Entry 5BW9 (X-ray diffraction, 7.00 A resolution (low resolution: residue-level contacts below are approximate; hydrogen-bond / salt-bridge calls are withheld)); this record covers chains M and N of the 14 polymer chains in the assembly.

# Chain M
Molecule: V-type proton ATPase subunit E
From: Saccharomyces cerevisiae
UniProtKB: P22203 (VATE_YEAST); numbering as in UniProt (aligned over 1-233)
Sequence (233 residues; numbered 1 to 233; the number before each row is that of its first residue):
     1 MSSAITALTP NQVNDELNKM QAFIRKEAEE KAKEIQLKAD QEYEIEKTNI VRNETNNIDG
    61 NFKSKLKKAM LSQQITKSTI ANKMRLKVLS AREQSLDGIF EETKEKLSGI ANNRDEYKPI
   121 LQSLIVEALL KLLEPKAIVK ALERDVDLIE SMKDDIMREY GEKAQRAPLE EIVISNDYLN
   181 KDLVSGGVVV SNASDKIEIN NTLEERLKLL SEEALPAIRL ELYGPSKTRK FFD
Unresolved in the structure: 1-21, 225-233

# Chain N
Molecule: V-type proton ATPase subunit G
From: Saccharomyces cerevisiae
UniProtKB: P48836 (VATG_YEAST); residues 2-114 here = UniProt positions 2-114
Sequence (122 residues; each row starts with the number of its first residue; numbers below 1 keep their minus sign (Met-7 is residue -7)):
    -7 MDYKDDDDKS QKNGIATLLQ AEKEAHEIVS KARKYRQDKL KQAKTDAAKE IDSYKIQKDK
    53 ELKEFEQKNA GGVGELEKKA EAGVQGELAE IKKIAEKKKD DVVKILIETV IKPSAEVHIN
   113 AL
Unresolved in the structure: -7 to 25, 107-114
Differences from the reference sequence: initiating methionine (-7); expression tag (-6 to 1)
Swiss-Prot annotation at these positions:
  - modified residue: Ser2 (N-acetylserine)

# How chain M and chain N interact
Pairs across the interface (11; chain M residue first):
  Ala39(M) with Tyr27(N); Lys31(N)
  Tyr43(M) with Lys31(N); Ala35(N)
  Glu46(M) with Ala35(N)
  Lys47(M) with Asp38(N)
  Ile50(M) with Ala39(N)
  Ile80(M) with Leu68(N)
  Lys106(M) with Val95(N)
  Ser123(M) with Pro105(N)
  Glu127(M) with Ser106(N)
Other interface residues (no listed pair), chain M (17 interface residues in all): Gln36, Val51, Met84, Lys87, Ala91, Ser95, Thr103, Ile120
Other interface residues (no listed pair), chain N (16 interface residues in all): Glu42, Ala72, Val76, Leu80, Ile83, Ala87, Ile103

# Summary
17 residues of chain M face 16 of chain N across their interface.
Chain M is V-type proton ATPase subunit E and chain N is V-type proton ATPase subunit G, both from
Saccharomyces cerevisiae; the structure, Crystal Structure of Yeast V1-ATPase in the Autoinhibited Form, was
determined by X-ray diffraction, deposited together with 5D80.
